PDB entry 6RYL | X-ray diffraction, 2.63 A resolution | chains B and F of the 5 polymer chains in the assembly

Chain B:
Protein: Protein WUSCHEL
Source organism: Arabidopsis thaliana
Reference sequence: Q9SB92 (WUS_ARATH); residues 34-103 here = UniProt positions 34-103
Sequence (76 residues; each row starts with the number of its first residue):
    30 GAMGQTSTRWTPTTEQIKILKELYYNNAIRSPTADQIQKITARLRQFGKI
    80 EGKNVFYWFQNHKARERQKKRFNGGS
Disordered / not traced: 30-36, 101-105
Differences from the reference sequence: expression tag (30-33, 104-105)
Curated features (UniProtKB/Swiss-Prot):
  - DNA-binding region: Gln-34 to Lys-99 (Homeobox)
  - mutagenesis: Pro-41 (P41L: In wus-3; weak allele in which meristem stem cells are misspecified and appear to undergo differentiation)
What the authors report for this chain:
  - binding site for the 16-nt DNA strand (chain F): Arg-38
  - binding site for the 16-nt DNA strand: Arg-94
  - mutagenesis - T35R, S36R, R94K: increased binding to TAAT probe
  - mutagenesis - T35R, S36R: unchanged binding to TGAA probe
  - mutagenesis - R94K (40-fold): decreased binding to TGAA probe

Chain F:
Molecule: 16-nt DNA strand
Sequence (16 nucleotides; each row starts with the number of its first residue):
     1 CACAACCCATTAACAC

Chain B / chain F interface:
Contacting residue pairs (9; chain B residue first):
  Thr-37(B) / DA15(F)  phosphate contact
  Arg-38(B) / DA13(F)  base contact
  Arg-38(B) / DC14(F)  hydrogen bond to the base
  Arg-38(B) / DA15(F)  hydrogen bond to the sugar
  Ser-60(B) / DC7(F)  phosphate contact
  Arg-96(B) / DC7(F)  phosphate contact
  Arg-96(B) / DC8(F)  salt bridge to the phosphate
  Arg-96(B) / DA9(F)  salt bridge to the phosphate
  Arg-100(B) / DA9(F)  sugar contact
Other interface residues (no listed pair), chain B (8 interface residues in all): Gln-89, Lys-92, Ala-93
Other interface residues (no listed pair), chain F (7 interface residues in all): DT10

Overview:
8 residues of chain B face 7 of chain F across their interface; the contacts include 2 hydrogen bonds and 2
salt bridges. Polar contacts include Arg-38(B)/DC14(F), Arg-38(B)/DA15(F) and Arg-96(B)/DC8(F). The paper
reports a binding site for the 16-nt DNA strand (chain F) at Arg-38(B); T35R, S36R and R94K of chain B
increase binding to TAAT probe.
Here chain B is Protein WUSCHEL (Arabidopsis thaliana) and chain F is a 16-nt DNA strand. Entry 6RYL (WUS-HD
bound to TAAT DNA) was determined by X-ray diffraction (same publication as 6RY3, 6RYD and 6RYI).
